PDB entry 6LX2 | X-ray diffraction, 2.05 A resolution | chain A

# Chain A
Name: 4-alpha-glucanotransferase, chloroplastic/amyloplastic
Organism: Solanum tuberosum
Notes: EC 2.4.1.25
UniProt: Q06801 (DPEP_SOLTU); residues 1-524 here correspond to UniProt positions 53-576 (UniProt number = residue number + 52)
Sequence (524 residues; numbered 1 to 524; the number before each row is that of its first residue):
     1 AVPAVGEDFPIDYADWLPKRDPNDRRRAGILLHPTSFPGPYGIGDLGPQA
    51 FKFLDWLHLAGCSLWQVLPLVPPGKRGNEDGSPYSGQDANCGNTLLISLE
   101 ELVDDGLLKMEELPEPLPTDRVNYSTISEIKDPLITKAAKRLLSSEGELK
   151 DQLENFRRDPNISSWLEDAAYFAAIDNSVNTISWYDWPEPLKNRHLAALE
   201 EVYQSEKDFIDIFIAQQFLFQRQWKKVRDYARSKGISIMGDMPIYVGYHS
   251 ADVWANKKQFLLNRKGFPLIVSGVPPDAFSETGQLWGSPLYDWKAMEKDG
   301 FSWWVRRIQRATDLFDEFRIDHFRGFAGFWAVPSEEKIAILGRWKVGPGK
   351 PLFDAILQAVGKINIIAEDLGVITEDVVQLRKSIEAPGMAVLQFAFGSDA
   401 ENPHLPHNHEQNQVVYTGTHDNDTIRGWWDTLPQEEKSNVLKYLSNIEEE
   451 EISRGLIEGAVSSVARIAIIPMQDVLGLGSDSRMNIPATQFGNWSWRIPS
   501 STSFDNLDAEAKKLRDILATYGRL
Not modelled in the structure: 1
Metal / ion sites: Ca2+ near Asn180 (its only coordinating residue here)
Residues lining bound ligands:
  - 4-deoxy-alpha-D-glucopyranose (G4D), molecule 1: Leu17, Ala278, Phe279, Val372
  - 4-deoxy-alpha-D-glucopyranose (G4D), molecule 2: Leu17, Asn78, Glu79, Ser82, Tyr84, Ser85, Val274, Asp277, Ala278, Phe279, Gln284, Leu285, Trp286, Asp321, His322, Lys337, Glu368, Leu370, Gly371, Val372, Phe394, Ser398, Asp399, Asn402, Pro403, His404, His420, Asp421, Asn485, Pro487, Ala488, Thr489, Gln490, Trp494
  - 4-deoxy-alpha-D-glucopyranose (G4D), molecule 3: Asn78, Glu79, Ser85, Ala488, Thr489, Gln490
  - 4-deoxy-alpha-D-glucopyranose (G4D), molecule 4: Glu79, Ser82, Tyr84, Ser85, Asp421, Asn485, Pro487, Ala488, Thr489, Trp494
  - 4-deoxy-alpha-D-glucopyranose (G4D), molecule 5: Tyr84, His420, Asp421, Asn485, Trp494
  - 4-deoxy-alpha-D-glucopyranose (G4D), molecule 6: Val274, Asp277, Gln284, Trp286, His322, Gly371
  - 4-deoxy-alpha-D-glucopyranose (G4D), molecule 7: Phe279, Gly371, Ser398, Asp399, Asn402, Pro403
  - 4-deoxy-alpha-D-glucopyranose (G4D), molecule 8: Phe279, Leu370, Gly371, Phe394, Ser398, Asn402, His404
  - 4-deoxy-alpha-D-glucopyranose (G4D), molecule 9: Phe279, Leu370, Gly371, Phe394
  - 4-deoxy-alpha-D-glucopyranose (G4D), molecule 10: Gln284, Trp286, Asp321, His322, Glu368
  - 4-deoxy-alpha-D-glucopyranose (G4D), molecule 11: Leu285, Trp286, Lys337
What the authors report for this chain:
  - conformationally variable residues (loop rearrangement, side-chain flip): Phe279, Ser280, Asp321
  - binding site for 4-deoxy-alpha-D-glucopyranose: Glu79, Ala278, Phe279, Asp321, Phe394
  - contacts within the chain: Arg319-Asp321 (hydrogen bond)
  - catalytic residues: Asp321, Glu368, Asp421 (by similarity / conservation)

# Summary
Chain A binds 11 copies of 4-deoxy-alpha-D-glucopyranose. The paper reports catalytic residues Asp321, Glu368
and Asp421; a binding site for 4-deoxy-alpha-D-glucopyranose at Glu79, Ala278 and Phe279 among others.
Chain A is 4-alpha-glucanotransferase, chloroplastic/amyloplastic (Solanum tuberosum); the structure, Potato
D-enzyme complexed with CA26, was determined by X-ray diffraction (same publication as 6LX1).
